PDB entry 5OMX | X-ray diffraction, 2.32 A resolution | chains I and D of the 10 polymer chains in the assembly

# Chain I
Molecule: 147-nt DNA strand
From: Homo sapiens
Sequence (147 nucleotides; row label = number of the first residue in the row; numbers below 1 keep their minus sign (DA-73 is residue -73)):
   -73 ATCAATATCC ACCTGCAGAT ACTACCAAAA GTGTATTTGG AAACTGCTCC ATCAAAAGGC
   -13 ATGTTCAGCT GGAATCCAGC TGAACATGCC TTTTGATGGA GCAGTTTCCA AATACACTTT
    47 TGGTAGTATC TGCAGGTGGA TATTGAT
Ion coordination: Mn2+ site 1: DG-35, DG-34; Mn2+ site 2 near DG5 (its only coordinating residue here); Mn2+ site 3 near DG27 (its only coordinating residue here); Mn2+ site 4 near DG48 (its only coordinating residue here); Mn2+ site 5 near DG61 (its only coordinating residue here); Mn2+ site 6 near DG65 (its only coordinating residue here)

# Chain D
Molecule: Histone H2B 1.1
From: Xenopus laevis
UniProt: P02281 (H2B11_XENLA); residues 4-125 here correspond to UniProt positions 5-126 (UniProt number = residue number + 1)
Amino-acid sequence (122 residues; each row starts with the number of its first residue):
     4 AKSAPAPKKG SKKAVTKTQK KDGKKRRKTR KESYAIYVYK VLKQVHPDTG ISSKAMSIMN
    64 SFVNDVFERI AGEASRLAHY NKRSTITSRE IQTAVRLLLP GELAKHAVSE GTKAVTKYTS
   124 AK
Not modelled in the structure: 4-31
Differences from the reference sequence: conflict Thr32 (Ser33 in P02281)
Ion coordination: Mn2+: Val48 (shared with 1 residue of chain E)
UniProt features mapped onto this chain:
  - modified residue: Lys5 (N6-acetyllysine), Lys12 (N6-acetyllysine), Ser14 (Phosphoserine), Lys15 (N6-acetyllysine), Lys20 (N6-acetyllysine)
  - glycosylation: Ser112 (O-linked (GlcNAc) serine)
  - cross-link: Lys120 (Glycyl lysine isopeptide (Lys-Gly) (interchain with G-Cter in ubiquitin))

# Interface between chain I and chain D
Pairs across the interface - 12 pairs, chain I then chain D:
  DA-55(I) with Ser55(D), phosphate contact; Ser56(D), hydrogen bond to the phosphate
  DA-46(I) with Arg33(D), sugar contact
  DA-45(I) with Arg33(D), sugar contact
  DT-42(I) with Lys125(D), salt bridge to the phosphate
  DG-35(I) with Ser87(D), sugar contact; Thr88(D), hydrogen bond to the phosphate
  DG-34(I) with Arg86(D), phosphate contact; Ser87(D), hydrogen bond to the phosphate; Thr88(D), hydrogen bond to the phosphate
  DA-33(I) with Arg86(D), salt bridge to the phosphate
  DG30(I) with Thr32(D), phosphate contact
Other interface residues (no listed pair), chain I (9 interface residues in all): DT-54
Other interface residues (no listed pair), chain D (13 interface residues in all): Glu35, Tyr42, Gly53, Ile54, Lys85

# Overview
Chain I and chain D form an interface of 9 and 13 residues respectively; the contacts include 4 hydrogen bonds
and 2 salt bridges. Among the polar pairs are DA-55(I)-Ser56(D), DG-35(I)-Thr88(D) and DG-34(I)-Ser87(D).
DG-35(I) and DG-34(I) coordinate Mn2+ site 1.
Here chain I is a 147-nt DNA strand (Homo sapiens) and chain D is Histone H2B 1.1 (Xenopus laevis). Entry 5OMX
(X-ray Structure of the H2A-N38C Nucleosome Core Particle) was determined by X-ray diffraction together with
5ONG and 5ONW from the same study.
